PDB entry 5THF | X-ray diffraction, 2.59 A resolution | chains B and D of the 6 polymer chains in the assembly

Chain B (and D):
Protein: Hemagglutinin HA2 chain
From: Influenza A virus
Notes: chain D of this document is another copy of the same molecule, construct and numbering; everything in this record applies to it too
UniProt: Q91MA7 (HEMA_I68A4); residues 1-176 here correspond to UniProt positions 346-521 (UniProt number = residue number + 345)
Amino-acid sequence (184 residues; each row starts with the number of its first residue):
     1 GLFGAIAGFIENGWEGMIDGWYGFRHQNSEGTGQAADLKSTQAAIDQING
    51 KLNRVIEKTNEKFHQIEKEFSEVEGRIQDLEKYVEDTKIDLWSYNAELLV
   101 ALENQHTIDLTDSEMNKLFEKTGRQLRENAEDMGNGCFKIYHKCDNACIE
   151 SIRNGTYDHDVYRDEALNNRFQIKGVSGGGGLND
Not modelled in the structure: 59, 174-184 (chain D: fully traced)
Differences from the reference sequence: engineered mutation Gly-123 (Arg468 in Q91MA7); expression tag (177-184)
Cystine bridges: Cys-144/Cys-148
Swiss-Prot annotation at these positions:
  - glycosylation: Asn-154 (N-linked (GlcNAc...) asparagine)

Chain B / chain D interface:
Pairs across the interface (54):
  Phe-3(B) / Leu-2(D)  hydrophobic
  Phe-3(B) / Phe-3(D)  hydrophobic
  Lys-62(B) / Asp-86(D)  salt bridge
  Lys-62(B) / Asp-90(D)  salt bridge
  His-64(B) / Asp-79(D)  salt bridge
  Gln-65(B) / Tyr-83(D)
  Ile-66(B) / Asp-79(D)
  Ile-66(B) / Leu-80(D)  hydrophobic
  Ile-66(B) / Tyr-83(D)  hydrophobic
  Lys-68(B) / Tyr-83(D)  hydrogen bond
  Phe-70(B) / Arg-76(D)
  Glu-74(B) / Arg-76(D)  salt bridge
  Ile-77(B) / Arg-76(D)
  Leu-80(B) / Leu-80(D)  hydrophobic
  Glu-81(B) / Arg-76(D)  salt bridge
  Glu-81(B) / Leu-80(D)
  Val-84(B) / Leu-80(D)  hydrophobic
  Val-84(B) / Tyr-83(D)  hydrophobic
  Val-84(B) / Val-84(D)  hydrophobic
  Glu-85(B) / Tyr-83(D)  hydrogen bond
  Lys-88(B) / Tyr-83(D)  hydrogen bond
  Lys-88(B) / Thr-87(D)
  Leu-91(B) / Leu-91(D)  hydrophobic
  Trp-92(B) / Asp-90(D)
  Trp-92(B) / Leu-91(D)
  Trp-92(B) / Tyr-94(D)  hydrophobic
  Asn-95(B) / Leu-91(D)
  Asn-95(B) / Tyr-94(D)
  Leu-99(B) / Tyr-94(D)
  His-106(B) / Gln-105(D)
  Leu-110(B) / Leu-2(D)  hydrophobic
  Ser-113(B) / Leu-2(D)  hydrogen bond (side chain-backbone)
  Lys-117(B) / Gly-1(D)  hydrogen bond (side chain-backbone)
  Lys-117(B) / Leu-2(D)
  Lys-117(B) / Gly-4(D)
  Arg-124(B) / Phe-9(D)
  Arg-124(B) / Phe-119(D)
  Arg-124(B) / Asp-132(D)  salt bridge
  Arg-124(B) / Gly-134(D)
  Arg-127(B) / Glu-131(D)  salt bridge
  Arg-127(B) / Asp-132(D)
  Arg-127(B) / Tyr-141(D)  hydrogen bond
  Glu-128(B) / Glu-131(D)
  Glu-128(B) / Arg-170(D)  salt bridge
  Arg-163(B) / Glu-131(D)  salt bridge
  Arg-163(B) / Tyr-141(D)
  Arg-163(B) / Arg-170(D)
  Asp-164(B) / Gln-172(D)
  Asp-164(B) / Ile-173(D)
  Asp-164(B) / Lys-174(D)  hydrogen bond (side chain-backbone)
  Leu-167(B) / Phe-171(D)  hydrophobic
  Leu-167(B) / Ile-173(D)  hydrophobic
  Asn-168(B) / Val-176(D)
  Phe-171(B) / Phe-171(D)  hydrophobic
Also at the interface, not in a pair above, chain B (33 interface residues in all): Gln-78, Leu-102, Asp-109
Also at the interface, not in a pair above, chain D (31 interface residues in all): Asn-95, Leu-98, Leu-102, Met-133

In short:
33 residues of chain B and 31 residues of chain D are in contact, with 7 hydrogen bonds and 9 salt bridges.
Polar contacts include Lys-62(B)/Asp-86(D), Lys-62(B)/Asp-90(D) and His-64(B)/Asp-79(D).
Both chains are Hemagglutinin HA2 chain (Influenza A virus). Entry 5THF (Crystal structure of H3 hemagglutinin
with insertion of two amino acids in the 150-loop from the ...) was determined by X-ray diffraction, deposited
together with 5TGO, 5TGU, 5TGV, 5TH0, 5TH1, 5THB and 5THC.
